Entry 3D9G (X-ray diffraction, 2.15 A resolution); this record covers chains A and D of the 4 polymer chains in the assembly.

== Chain A (and D) ==
Name: Nitroalkane oxidase
Source organism: Fusarium oxysporum
Notes: EC 1.7.3.1; chain D of this document is another copy of the same molecule, construct and numbering; everything in this record applies to it too
Reference sequence: Q8X1D8 (Q8X1D8_FUSOX); residue numbers follow UniProt; this construct covers 2-439
Amino-acid sequence (438 residues; numbered 2 to 439; the number before each row is that of its first residue):
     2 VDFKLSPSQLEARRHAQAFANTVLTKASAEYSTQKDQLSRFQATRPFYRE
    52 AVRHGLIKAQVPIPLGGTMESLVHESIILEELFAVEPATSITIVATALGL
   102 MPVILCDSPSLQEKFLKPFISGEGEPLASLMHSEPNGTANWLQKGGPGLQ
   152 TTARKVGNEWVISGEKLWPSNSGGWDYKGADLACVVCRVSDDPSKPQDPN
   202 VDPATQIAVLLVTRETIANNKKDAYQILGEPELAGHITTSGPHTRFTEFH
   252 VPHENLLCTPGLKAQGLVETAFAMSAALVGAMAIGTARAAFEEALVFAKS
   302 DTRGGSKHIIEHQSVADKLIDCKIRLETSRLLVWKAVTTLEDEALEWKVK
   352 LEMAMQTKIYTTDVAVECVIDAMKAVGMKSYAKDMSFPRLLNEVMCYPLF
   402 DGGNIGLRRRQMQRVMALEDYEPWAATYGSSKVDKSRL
Not modelled in the structure: 432-439
Residues lining bound ligands:
  - heptanenitrile / FAD, molecule 1: Val95, Ala96, Leu99, Leu131, Met132, His133, Ser134, Gly138, Thr139, Ala140, Asn141, Trp169, Pro170, Ser171, Leu234, Thr240, Phe273, Ser276, Val280, Met283, Cys397, Leu400, Phe401, Asp402, Gly403, Gly404, Ile406, Gly407, Leu408, Arg411
  - heptanenitrile / FAD, molecule 2: Arg304, Ile310, His313, Val316, Lys375, Ala376, Val377, Gly378, Met379, Tyr382
Swiss-Prot annotation at these positions:
  - active site: Asp402 (Proton acceptor)
  - binding site (FAD): Leu131 to Ser134, Thr139 to Asn141, Trp169 to Ser171, Arg304, His313, Gln314, Lys375 to Met379, Leu400 to Gly404
  - mutagenesis: Ser276 (S276A: Decreases catalytic activity about tenfold), Asp402 (D402E: Decreases enzyme activity about twentyfold; D402N: Almost abolishes enzyme activity towards neutral nitroethane, but retains activity towards anionic nitroethane), Arg409 (R409K: Reduces catalytic activity)

== Chain A / chain D interface ==
Residue-residue contacts (7; chain A residue first):
  His313(A) - Gln314(D)
  Gln314(A) - His313(D)
  Gln314(A) - Gln314(D)  hydrogen bond (backbone-side chain)
  Gln314(A) - Ser315(D)  hydrogen bond (side chain-backbone)
  Ser315(A) - Gln314(D)  hydrogen bond (backbone-side chain)
  Ser315(A) - Asp318(D)  hydrogen bond
  Asp318(A) - Ser315(D)  hydrogen bond

== Summary ==
Chain A and chain D each contribute 4 residues to their interface, with 5 hydrogen bonds. Polar contacts
include Gln314(A)-Gln314(D), Gln314(A)-Ser315(D) and Ser315(A)-Asp318(D). Chain A binds heptanenitrile / FAD.
From UniProt: active-site residue Asp402(A), 23 FAD-binding residues and 3 mutagenesis sites on chain A.
Chain A and chain D are both Nitroalkane oxidase (Fusarium oxysporum); the structure, Nitroalkane oxidase:
wild type crystallized in a trapped state forming a cyanoadduct with FAD, was determined by X-ray diffraction,
deposited together with 3D9D, 3D9E and 3D9F.
